PDB entry 5B5M | X-ray diffraction, 3.30 A resolution | chains L and 9 of the 36 polymer chains in the assembly

Chain L:
Name: Photosynthetic reaction center L subunit
From: Thermochromatium tepidum
UniProt: D2Z0P3 (D2Z0P3_THETI); residue numbers follow UniProt; this construct covers 1-281
Amino-acid sequence (281 residues; row label = number of the first residue in the row):
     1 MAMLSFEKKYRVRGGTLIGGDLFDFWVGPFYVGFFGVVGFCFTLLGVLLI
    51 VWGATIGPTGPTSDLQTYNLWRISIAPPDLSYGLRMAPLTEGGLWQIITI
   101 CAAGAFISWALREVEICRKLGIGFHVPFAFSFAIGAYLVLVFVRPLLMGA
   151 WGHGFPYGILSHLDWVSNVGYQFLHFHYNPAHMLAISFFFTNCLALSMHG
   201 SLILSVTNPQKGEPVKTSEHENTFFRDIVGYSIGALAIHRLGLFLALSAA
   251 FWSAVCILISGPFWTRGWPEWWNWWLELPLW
Disordered / not traced: 1
Metal / ion sites: Sr2+ site 1: Pro61, Gln66 (shared with 1 residue of chain A); Fe ion: His199, His239 (shared with 3 residues of chain M); Sr2+ site 2: Thr265 (shared with 1 residue of chain C)
Ligand contacts:
  - bacteriochlorophyll a (BCL), molecule 1: Val47, Tyr137, Leu140, Phe155, Ile159, Leu160, His162, Leu163, Val166
  - bacteriochlorophyll a (BCL), molecule 2: Phe106, Phe130, Ala133, Ile134, Ala136, Tyr137, Leu140, Trp165, Val166, Ser167, Val169, Gly170, Phe176, His177, His182, Ala185, Ile186, Phe189, Phe190, Ser253, Ala254, Cys256, Ile257
  - bacteriochlorophyll a (BCL), molecule 3: Val166, His177, Phe190
  - bacteriochlorophyll a (BCL), molecule 4: His177, His182, Met183, Ile186, Ser187, Phe190, Thr191, Leu194
  - bacteriopheophytin a (BPH), molecule 1: Phe42, Thr43, Gly46, Val47, Ile98, Cys101, Ala102, Ala105, Phe106, Trp109, Glu113, Val126, Ala129, Phe130, Phe132, Ala133, Tyr137, Phe155, Tyr157, Gly158, Ile159, His162, Ala246, Leu247, Ala250
  - bacteriopheophytin a (BPH), molecule 2: Phe190, Cys193, Leu194, Ser197, Met198, Ile228, Val229
  - menaquinone 8 (MQ8): Phe30, Phe40, Leu44, Trp109
  - Ubiquinone-8 (UQ8): Phe132, Phe188, Thr191, Met198, His199, Leu202, Ile203, Glu221, Asn222, Phe225, Tyr231, Ser232, Ile233, Gly234, Ala235, Ile238, Arg240, Leu241, Phe244, Leu247, Ser248, Phe251, Trp252

Chain 9:
Name: LH1 alpha polypeptide
From: Thermochromatium tepidum
UniProt: D2Z0P2 (D2Z0P2_THETI); residue numbers follow UniProt; this construct covers 1-61
Amino-acid sequence (61 residues; each row starts with the number of its first residue):
     1 MFTMNANLYKIWLILDPRRVLVSIVAFQIVLGLLIHMIVLSTDLNWLDDN
    51 IPVSYQALGKK
Disordered / not traced: 1
Metal / ion sites: Sr2+ near Asp49 (its only coordinating residue here)
Ligand contacts:
  - bacteriochlorophyll a (BCL), molecule 1: Phe2, Thr3, Leu8, Trp12, Val20, Ile24, Ile35
  - bacteriochlorophyll a (BCL), molecule 2: Val25, Gln28, Ile29, His36, Val39, Trp46
  - bacteriochlorophyll a (BCL), molecule 3: Gln28, Leu31, Gly32, Ile35, His36, Val39
  - spirilloxanthin (CRT), molecule 1: Phe2, Thr3, Asn7, Lys10, Ile11, Ile14
  - spirilloxanthin (CRT), molecule 2: Ile24, Phe27, Gln28, Leu31, Leu34, Ile35, Ile38
  - spirilloxanthin (CRT), molecule 3: Leu33, His36, Met37

Chain L / chain 9 interface:
Pairs across the interface - 19 pairs, chain L then chain 9:
  Asp21(L) with Arg18(9), hydrogen bond (backbone-side chain)
  Leu22(L) with Arg18(9)
  Trp26(L) with Arg19(9), hydrogen bond (backbone-side chain)
  Val27(L) with Arg19(9)
  Cys41(L) with Ala26(9), hydrophobic; Val30(9)
  Leu44(L) with Val30(9), hydrophobic
  Leu45(L) with Val30(9); Leu33(9), hydrophobic
  Leu48(L) with Leu34(9), hydrophobic
  Leu49(L) with Met37(9), hydrophobic
  Trp52(L) with Ile38(9), hydrophobic; Ser41(9), hydrogen bond; Thr42(9)
  Leu89(L) with Met37(9); Ser41(9)
  Thr90(L) with Ser41(9)
  Leu94(L) with Ser41(9)
  Ile97(L) with Met37(9), hydrophobic
Interface residues without a listed pair, chain L (20 interface residues in all): Phe23, Asp24, Phe25, Gly28, Val37, Phe40
Interface residues without a listed pair, chain 9 (12 interface residues in all): Val22, Leu40

Summary:
Chain L and chain 9 form an interface of 20 and 12 residues respectively, with 3 hydrogen bonds. Polar
contacts include Asp21(L)-Arg18(9), Trp26(L)-Arg19(9) and Trp52(L)-Ser41(9). Ligands of chain L: 4 copies of
bacteriochlorophyll a, bacteriopheophytin a, Ubiquinone-8 and menaquinone 8.
Chain L is Photosynthetic reaction center L subunit and chain 9 is LH1 alpha polypeptide, both from
Thermochromatium tepidum; the structure, Crystal structure of the Sr-substituted LH1-RC complex from Tch.
tepidum, was determined by X-ray diffraction together with 5B5N from the same study.
